PDB entry 8VAM | electron microscopy, 3.90 A resolution | chains E and G of the 7 polymer chains in the assembly

== Chain E ==
Molecule: DNA polymerase III subunit delta'
Source organism: Escherichia coli
UniProt: P28631 (HOLB_ECOLI); numbering as in UniProt (aligned over 1-334)
Chain sequence (337 residues; numbered -2 to 334; the number before each row is that of its first residue; numbers below 1 keep their minus sign (Gly-2 is residue -2)):
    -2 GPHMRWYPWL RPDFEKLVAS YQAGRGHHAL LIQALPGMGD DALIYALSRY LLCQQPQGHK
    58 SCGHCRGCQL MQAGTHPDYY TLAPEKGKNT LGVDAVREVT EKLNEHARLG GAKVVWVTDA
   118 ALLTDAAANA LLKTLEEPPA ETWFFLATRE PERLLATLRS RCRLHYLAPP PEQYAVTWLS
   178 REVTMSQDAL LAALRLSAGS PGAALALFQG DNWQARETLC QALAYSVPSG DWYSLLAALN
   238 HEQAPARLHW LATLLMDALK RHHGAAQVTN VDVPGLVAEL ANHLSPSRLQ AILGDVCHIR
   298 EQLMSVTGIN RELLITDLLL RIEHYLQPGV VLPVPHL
Differences from the reference sequence: expression tag (-2 to 0)
From the paper describing this entry:
  - mutagenesis - K130A: decreased catalytic activity

== Chain G ==
Molecule: Beta sliding clamp
Source organism: Escherichia coli
UniProt: P0A988 (DPO3B_ECOLI); residue numbers follow UniProt; this construct covers 1-366
Chain sequence (369 residues; each row starts with the number of its first residue; numbers below 1 keep their minus sign (Gly-2 is residue -2)):
    -2 GPHMKFTVER EHLLKPLQQV SGPLGGRPTL PILGNLLLQV ADGTLSLTGT DLEMEMVARV
    58 ALVQPHEPGA TTVPARKFFD ICRGLPEGAE IAVQLEGERM LVRSGRSRFS LSTLPAADFP
   118 NLDDWQSEVE FTLPQATMKR LIEATQFSMA HQDVRYYLNG MLFETEGEEL RTVATDGHRL
   178 AVCSMPIGQS LPSHSVIVPR KGVIELMRML DGGDNPLRVQ IGSNNIRAHV GDFIFTSKLV
   238 DGRFPDYRRV LPKNPDKHLE AGCDLLKQAF ARAAILSNEK FRGVRLYVSE NQLKITANNP
   298 EQEEAEEILD VTYSGAEMEI GFNVSYVLDV LNALKCENVR MMLTDSVSSV QIEDAASQSA
   358 AYVVMPMRL
Unresolved in the structure: -2 to 118
Differences from the reference sequence: expression tag (-2 to 0)
UniProt features mapped onto this chain:
  - binding site (DNA): Arg24, Arg73, Gln149, Tyr153, Tyr154
  - mutagenesis: Arg24 (R24A: Mild defect in DNA replication, impaired loading of clamp on DNA, polymerase speed is wild-type. More severe replication defect and very poor clamp loading; when associated with A-149), Gly66 (G66E: In dnaN159; a temperature- and UV-sensitive mutation, displays altered DNA polymerase usage, chronically induced SOS response; when associated with A-174), Ala133 (A133T: Reduction of synthesis of beta*, probably due to mutation of its promoter), Met135 (M135L: 3-fold reduction of synthesis of beta*, probably due to loss of its start codon), Met146 (M146L: No effect on synthesis of beta*), Gln149 (Q149A: Mild defect in DNA replication, impaired loading of clamp on DNA, polymerase speed is wild-type. More severe replication defect and very poor clamp loading; when associated with A-24), Tyr153 to Tyr154 (Very poor loading of clamp on DNA, polymerase speed is wild-type), Gly174 (G174A: In dnaN159; a temperature- and UV-sensitive mutation, displays altered DNA polymerase usage, chronically induced SOS response; when associated with A-66), Gln265 to Leu366 (In dnaN806; temperature sensitive), Ile272 to Leu273 (Monomeric in solution, binds very tightly to subunit delta (holA). The monomer binds tightly to linear and circular DNA. Cannot bind both Pol III and IV simultaneously)

== Chain E / chain G interface ==
Contacting residue pairs (17):
  Arg63(E) - Leu119(G)
  Asn101(E) - Tyr153(G)
  Asn101(E) - Asp238(G)
  Glu102(E) - Lys235(G)  salt bridge
  Glu102(E) - Leu236(G)
  His103(E) - Ser220(G)  hydrogen bond (side chain-backbone)
  His103(E) - Asn221(G)  hydrogen bond
  His103(E) - Lys235(G)  hydrogen bond (backbone-side chain)
  His103(E) - Leu236(G)  hydrogen bond (backbone-backbone)
  His103(E) - Asp238(G)  salt bridge
  Ala104(E) - Asn221(G)
  Ala104(E) - Lys235(G)
  Arg105(E) - Asn222(G)
  Arg105(E) - Thr233(G)
  Arg105(E) - Lys235(G)
  Leu106(E) - Leu119(G)  hydrophobic
  Gly107(E) - Asn221(G)
Other interface residues (no listed pair), chain E (9 interface residues in all): Asp75
Other interface residues (no listed pair), chain G (10 interface residues in all): Val237

== In short ==
The interface between chain E and chain G involves 9 residues on one side and 10 on the other; the contacts
include 4 hydrogen bonds and 2 salt bridges. Polar pairs include Glu102(E)-Lys235(G), His103(E)-Asp238(G) and
His103(E)-Ser220(G). The paper reports that K130A of chain E reduces catalytic activity.
Here chain E is DNA polymerase III subunit delta' and chain G is Beta sliding clamp, both from Escherichia
coli. Entry 8VAM (Structure of the E. coli clamp loader bound to the beta clamp in a Semi-Open conformation)
was determined by electron microscopy (same publication as 8VAL, 8VAN, 8VAP, 8VAQ, 8VAR, 8VAS and 8VAT).
